1LI1 - chains A and D of the 6 polymer chains in the assembly; structure by X-ray diffraction, 1.90 A resolution.

# Chain A (and D)
Name: Collagen alpha 1(IV)
Organism: Homo sapiens
Notes: fragment: noncollagenous domain 1; chain D of this document is another copy of the same molecule, construct and numbering; everything in this record applies to it too
Reference sequence: P02462 (CO4A1_HUMAN); residues 1-229 here correspond to UniProt positions 1441-1669 (UniProt number = residue number + 1440)
Sequence (229 residues; each row starts with the number of its first residue):
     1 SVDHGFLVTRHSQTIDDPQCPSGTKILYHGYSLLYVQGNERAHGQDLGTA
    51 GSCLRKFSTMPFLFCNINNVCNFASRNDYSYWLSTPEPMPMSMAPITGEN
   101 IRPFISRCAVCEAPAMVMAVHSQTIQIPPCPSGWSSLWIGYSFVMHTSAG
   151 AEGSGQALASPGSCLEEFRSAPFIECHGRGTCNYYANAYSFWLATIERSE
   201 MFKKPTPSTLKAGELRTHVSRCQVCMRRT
Disordered / not traced: 1
Curated features (UniProtKB/Swiss-Prot):
  - cross-link: Met93 (S-Lysyl-methionine sulfilimine (Met-Lys) (interchain with K-1651)), Lys211 (S-Lysyl-methionine sulfilimine (Lys-Met) (interchain with M-1533))
Disulfides: Cys20-Cys111, Cys53-Cys108, Cys65-Cys71, Cys130-Cys225, Cys164-Cys222, Cys176-Cys182
What the authors report for this chain:
  - self-association interface (contacts with another copy of this molecule); pairs are residue here / residue on that copy: Gln37-Glu40, Asn39-Asn187 (hydrogen bond), Glu40-Glu40, Arg76-Glu175 (hydrogen bond), Asn187-Arg76 (hydrogen bond)

# Chain A / chain D interface
Pairs across the interface - 45 pairs, chain A then chain D:
  Gln37(A) - Glu40(D)  hydrogen bond
  Asn39(A) - Ala149(D)
  Asn39(A) - Gly150(D)  hydrogen bond (side chain-backbone)
  Asn39(A) - Asn187(D)  hydrogen bond
  Glu40(A) - Gln37(D)  hydrogen bond
  Glu40(A) - Glu40(D)
  Glu40(A) - Tyr79(D)
  Glu40(A) - Gly150(D)
  Ser75(A) - Pro95(D)
  Ser75(A) - Arg179(D)
  Ser75(A) - Tyr185(D)  hydrogen bond (backbone-side chain)
  Arg76(A) - Ser148(D)  hydrogen bond
  Arg76(A) - Ala149(D)
  Arg76(A) - Glu175(D)  salt bridge
  Arg76(A) - His177(D)
  Arg76(A) - Arg179(D)  hydrogen bond (backbone-side chain)
  Arg76(A) - Tyr185(D)
  Arg76(A) - Asn187(D)  hydrogen bond
  Asn77(A) - Asn77(D)  hydrogen bond (side chain-backbone)
  Asn77(A) - Asp78(D)  hydrogen bond (side chain-backbone)
  Asn77(A) - Tyr79(D)
  Asn77(A) - His177(D)
  Asn77(A) - Arg179(D)  hydrogen bond
  Asp78(A) - Asn77(D)  hydrogen bond (backbone-side chain)
  Tyr79(A) - Glu40(D)
  Tyr79(A) - Asn77(D)
  Pro95(A) - Ser75(D)
  Ser148(A) - Arg76(D)  hydrogen bond
  Ala149(A) - Asn39(D)
  Ala149(A) - Glu40(D)
  Ala149(A) - Arg76(D)
  Gly150(A) - Asn39(D)  hydrogen bond (backbone-side chain)
  Gly150(A) - Glu40(D)
  Glu152(A) - Glu40(D)
  Glu175(A) - Arg76(D)  salt bridge
  His177(A) - Arg76(D)
  His177(A) - Asn77(D)
  Arg179(A) - Ser75(D)
  Arg179(A) - Arg76(D)  hydrogen bond (side chain-backbone)
  Arg179(A) - Asn77(D)  hydrogen bond
  Arg179(A) - Arg179(D)
  Tyr185(A) - Ser75(D)  hydrogen bond (side chain-backbone)
  Tyr185(A) - Arg76(D)
  Asn187(A) - Asn39(D)  hydrogen bond
  Asn187(A) - Arg76(D)  hydrogen bond
Also at the interface, not in a pair above, chain A (21 interface residues in all): Asn66, Ala74, Ala186
Also at the interface, not in a pair above, chain D (20 interface residues in all): Asn66, Ala74, Ala186

# Overview
21 residues of chain A and 20 residues of chain D are in contact, with 19 hydrogen bonds and 2 salt bridges.
Among the polar pairs are Arg76(A)-Glu175(D), Gln37(A)-Glu40(D) and Asn39(A)-Gly150(D). From the paper: a
self-association interface involving Gln37(A), Asn39(A) and Glu40(A) among others.
Both chains are Collagen alpha 1(IV) (Homo sapiens). Entry 1LI1 (The 1.9-A crystal structure of the
noncollagenous (NC1) domain of human placenta collagen IV shows stabilization ...) was determined by X-ray
diffraction.
